Entry 6FZ3 (X-ray diffraction, 2.00 A resolution); this record covers chain A.

== Chain A ==
Molecule: Glycylpeptide N-tetradecanoyltransferase 1
Organism: Homo sapiens
Notes: EC 2.3.1.97
UniProt: P30419 (NMT1_HUMAN); residue numbers follow UniProt; this construct covers 115-496
Amino-acid sequence (403 residues; numbered 94 to 496; the number before each row is that of its first residue):
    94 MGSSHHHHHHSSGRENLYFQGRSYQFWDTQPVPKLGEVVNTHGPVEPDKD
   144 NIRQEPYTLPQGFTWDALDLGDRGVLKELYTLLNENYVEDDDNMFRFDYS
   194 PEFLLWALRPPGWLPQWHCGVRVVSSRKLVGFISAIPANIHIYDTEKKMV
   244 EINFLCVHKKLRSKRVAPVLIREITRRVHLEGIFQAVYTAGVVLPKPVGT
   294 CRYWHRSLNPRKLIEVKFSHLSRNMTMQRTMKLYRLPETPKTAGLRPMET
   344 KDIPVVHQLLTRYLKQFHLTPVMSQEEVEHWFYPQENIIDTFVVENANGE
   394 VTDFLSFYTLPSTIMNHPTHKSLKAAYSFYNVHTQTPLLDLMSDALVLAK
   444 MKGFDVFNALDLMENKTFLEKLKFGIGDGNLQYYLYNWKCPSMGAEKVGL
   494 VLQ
Disordered / not traced: 94-109
Sequence notes: initiating methionine (94); expression tag (95-114)
Ion coordination: Mg2+: Leu-254 (together with tetradecanoyl-coa)
Residues lining bound ligands:
  - EBK (2,6-bis(chloranyl)-4-[2-(4-methylpiperazin-1-yl)pyridin-4-yl]-N-(1,3,5-trimethylpyrazol-4-yl)benzenesulfonamide): Tyr-180, Val-181, Glu-182, Asp-183, Phe-188, Arg-189, Phe-190, Tyr-192, Asn-246, Thr-282, Ala-283, Gly-284, Tyr-296, His-298, Phe-311, Ser-405, Leu-416, Tyr-420, Asn-451, Gly-472, Leu-474, Leu-495, Gln-496
  - tetradecanoyl-coa (MYA): Arg-115, Tyr-117, Gln-118, Phe-119, Trp-120, Asn-179, Tyr-180, Val-181, Val-243, Ile-245, Asn-246, Phe-247, Leu-248, Cys-249, Val-250, Leu-254, Arg-255, Ser-256, Lys-257, Arg-258, Val-259, Ala-260, Pro-261, Ile-264, Ile-267, Thr-268, Val-271, His-272, Ile-276, Phe-277, Gln-278, Ala-279, Tyr-281, Thr-282, Ala-283, Val-285, Leu-287, Tyr-479
UniProt features mapped onto this chain:
  - binding site (tetradecanoyl-CoA): Gln-118, Phe-119, Trp-120, Phe-247, Leu-248, Cys-249, Val-250, Ser-256, Arg-258, Val-259, Ala-260
  - mutagenesis: Tyr-180 (Y180P: Abolished glycine- and lysine-myristoyltransferase activities), Val-181 (V181L: Reduced glycine N-myristoyltransferase activity), Tyr-192 (Y192A: Reduced glycine N-myristoyltransferase activity), Gly-492 (G492D/K: Reduced activity)
Reported in the primary citation:
  - mutagenesis - N473H/L495M/Q496L, Q496L: unchanged binding to EBK
  - mutagenesis - L495M: increased binding to EBK
  - mutagenesis - N473H/L495M/Q496L: unchanged catalytic activity
  - mutagenesis - R295Q/N473H/L495M/Q496L, R295Q/W297F/A452M/L453V/L462V/N473H/L495M/Q496L: increased binding to Ki values
  - specificity-determining residues: Gln-496 (from molecular simulation)
  - mutagenesis - R295Q: unchanged binding to 5

== Summary ==
Bound to chain A: compound EBK and tetradecanoyl-coa. From UniProt: 11 tetradecanoyl-CoA-binding residues and
4 mutagenesis sites. From the paper: R295Q/N473H/L495M/Q496L and
R295Q/W297F/A452M/L453V/L462V/N473H/L495M/Q496L increase binding to Ki values; the specificity determinant
Gln-496; 6 substitutions were tested in all.
Chain A is Glycylpeptide N-tetradecanoyltransferase 1 (Homo sapiens); the structure, Human
N-myristoyltransferase (NMT1) with Myristoyl-CoA and inhibitor bound, was determined by X-ray diffraction,
deposited together with 6FZ2, 6FZ5, 6F56, 6EU5 and 6EWF.
